6IA5 - chains D and E of the 5 polymer chains in the assembly; structure by X-ray diffraction, 1.88 A resolution.

# Chain D (and E)
Protein: Phage-like element PBSX protein XepA
Source organism: Bacillus subtilis (strain 168)
Notes: chain E of this document is another copy of the same molecule, construct and numbering; everything in this record applies to it too
UniProt: P39797 (XEPA_BACSU); residues 1-279 here = UniProt positions 1-279
Sequence (279 residues; each row starts with the number of its first residue):
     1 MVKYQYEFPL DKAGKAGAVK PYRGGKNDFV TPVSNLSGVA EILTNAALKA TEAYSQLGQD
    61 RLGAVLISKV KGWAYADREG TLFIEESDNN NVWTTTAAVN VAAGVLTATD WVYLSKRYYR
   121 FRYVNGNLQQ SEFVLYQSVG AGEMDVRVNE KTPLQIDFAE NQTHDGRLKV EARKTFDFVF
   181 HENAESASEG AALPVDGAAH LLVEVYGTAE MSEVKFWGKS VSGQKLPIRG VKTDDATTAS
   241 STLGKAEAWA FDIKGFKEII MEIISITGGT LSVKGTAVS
Not modelled in the structure: 1-2 (chain E: fully traced)

# Interface between chain D and chain E
Contacting residue pairs - 161 pairs, chain D then chain E:
  Lys-3(D) with Leu-10(E); Asp-11(E); Lys-12(E); Gly-14(E)
  Tyr-4(D) with Pro-9(E), hydrophobic; Leu-10(E), hydrogen bond (backbone-backbone); Asp-11(E); Lys-12(E), hydrogen bond (backbone-backbone); Pro-21(E), hydrophobic; Lys-26(E)
  Gln-5(D) with Lys-12(E); Gly-25(E); Lys-26(E); Asn-27(E)
  Tyr-6(D) with Pro-9(E); Leu-10(E); Asp-11(E); Lys-12(E), hydrogen bond (backbone-backbone); Val-19(E); Pro-21(E), hydrophobic; Lys-26(E); Asn-27(E); Asp-28(E); Phe-29(E), hydrophobic
  Glu-7(D) with Asp-11(E); Phe-29(E)
  Phe-8(D) with Asp-11(E), hydrogen bond (backbone-side chain); Lys-15(E); Ala-16(E); Val-19(E), hydrophobic; Phe-29(E), hydrophobic
  Pro-9(D) with Phe-29(E)
  Ala-16(D) with Lys-15(E)
  Ala-18(D) with Val-19(E), hydrophobic; Phe-29(E)
  Val-19(D) with Phe-29(E)
  Lys-20(D) with Asp-28(E), salt bridge; Phe-29(E)
  Thr-31(D) with Thr-31(E)
  Pro-32(D) with Phe-29(E); Val-30(E); Thr-31(E), hydrogen bond (backbone-backbone)
  Val-33(D) with Val-30(E); Thr-31(E); Val-33(E), hydrophobic
  Ser-34(D) with Val-30(E); Thr-31(E), hydrogen bond (backbone-backbone); Pro-32(E); Val-33(E), hydrogen bond (backbone-backbone)
  Asn-35(D) with Val-33(E)
  Leu-36(D) with Val-33(E), hydrogen bond (backbone-backbone); Ser-34(E)
  Val-39(D) with Pro-32(E), hydrophobic
  Arg-61(D) with Trp-73(E); Leu-106(E)
  Leu-62(D) with Leu-106(E), hydrophobic; Val-134(E), hydrophobic; Tyr-136(E), hydrophobic
  Gly-63(D) with Ala-40(E); Tyr-136(E)
  Ala-64(D) with Val-39(E); Ala-40(E), hydrogen bond (backbone-backbone)
  Val-65(D) with Gly-38(E)
  Leu-66(D) with Gly-38(E), hydrogen bond (backbone-backbone); Ala-40(E), hydrophobic; Trp-73(E); Tyr-136(E), hydrophobic
  Asp-88(D) with Tyr-75(E), hydrogen bond (backbone-side chain); Gly-104(E); Val-105(E); Leu-106(E), hydrogen bond (side chain-backbone)
  Ser-115(D) with Leu-106(E)
  Lys-116(D) with Leu-106(E)
  Arg-117(D) with Tyr-75(E); Leu-106(E); Glu-132(E), salt bridge
  Ala-141(D) with Gly-38(E)
  Gly-142(D) with Ser-37(E); Gly-38(E)
  Glu-143(D) with Ser-37(E), hydrogen bond (backbone-side chain); Lys-69(E), hydrogen bond (backbone-side chain); Trp-111(E)
  Met-144(D) with Asn-35(E), hydrogen bond; Gly-142(E); Glu-143(E); Met-144(E)
  Asp-145(D) with Lys-69(E), salt bridge; Tyr-113(E), hydrogen bond; Gly-142(E); Glu-143(E); Met-144(E), hydrogen bond (backbone-backbone)
  Val-146(D) with Glu-143(E); Met-144(E); Val-146(E), hydrophobic
  Arg-147(D) with Glu-143(E), salt bridge; Met-144(E), hydrogen bond (backbone-backbone); Asp-145(E); Val-146(E), hydrogen bond (backbone-backbone)
  Val-148(D) with Val-146(E)
  Asn-149(D) with Val-146(E), hydrogen bond (backbone-backbone); Arg-147(E)
  Thr-152(D) with Arg-147(E); Glu-150(E)
  Leu-154(D) with Val-148(E), hydrophobic; Leu-154(E), hydrophobic
  Gln-155(D) with Pro-153(E); Leu-154(E), hydrogen bond (backbone-backbone)
  Ile-156(D) with Leu-154(E); Ile-156(E), hydrophobic
  Asp-157(D) with Pro-153(E); Leu-154(E), hydrogen bond (backbone-backbone); Gln-155(E); Ile-156(E), hydrogen bond (backbone-backbone)
  Phe-158(D) with Ile-156(E), hydrophobic
  Ala-159(D) with Ile-156(E); Asp-157(E)
  Gln-162(D) with Ile-156(E); Asp-157(E); Phe-158(E)
  Leu-168(D) with Leu-168(E), hydrophobic
  Lys-169(D) with Gly-166(E); Arg-167(E); Leu-168(E), hydrogen bond (backbone-backbone)
  Val-170(D) with Arg-167(E), hydrogen bond (backbone-side chain); Leu-168(E); Val-170(E), hydrophobic
  Glu-171(D) with His-164(E); Leu-168(E), hydrogen bond (backbone-backbone); Lys-169(E); Val-170(E), hydrogen bond (backbone-backbone)
  Ala-172(D) with Val-170(E)
  Gly-197(D) with Arg-173(E), hydrogen bond (backbone-side chain)
  Ala-199(D) with Arg-173(E)
  Ser-220(D) with Leu-202(E); Glu-204(E)
  Val-221(D) with Glu-204(E), hydrogen bond (backbone-side chain); Lys-274(E); Gly-275(E); Thr-276(E)
  Ser-222(D) with Glu-204(E), hydrogen bond; Tyr-206(E)
  Leu-226(D) with Glu-204(E); Glu-247(E); Ala-248(E), hydrophobic
  Pro-227(D) with Thr-233(E), hydrogen bond (backbone-side chain); Asp-234(E)
  Ile-228(D) with Thr-233(E)
  Arg-229(D) with Val-231(E); Lys-232(E); Thr-233(E); Asp-234(E); Ala-236(E)
  Lys-254(D) with His-200(E)
  Gly-255(D) with Leu-202(E); Thr-276(E); Val-278(E)
  Phe-256(D) with Leu-202(E), hydrophobic; Thr-233(E)
  Lys-257(D) with Asp-177(E), salt bridge; Thr-276(E)
  Ser-279(D) with Arg-173(E), hydrogen bond (backbone-side chain)
Also at the interface, not in a pair above, chain D (71 interface residues in all): Leu-10, Asn-89, Asn-161, Ala-198, Gly-223, Gln-224, Ser-240
Also at the interface, not in a pair above, chain E (79 interface residues in all): Ala-13, Gly-17, Lys-20, Ser-138, Ala-141, Asp-235, Ala-246

# Overview
The interface between chain D and chain E involves 71 residues on one side and 79 on the other, with 32
hydrogen bonds and 5 salt bridges. Polar pairs include Lys-20(D)/Asp-28(E), Arg-117(D)/Glu-132(E) and
Asp-145(D)/Lys-69(E).
Both chains are Phage-like element PBSX protein XepA (Bacillus subtilis (strain 168)). Entry 6IA5 (Crystal
Structure Analysis of Bacillus subtilis 168 XepA) was determined by X-ray diffraction, deposited together with
6I56 and 6I5O.
